Entry 7OOD (electron microscopy, 3.40 A resolution); this record covers chains 3 and u of the 31 polymer chains in the assembly.

[Chain 3]
Molecule: 23S ribosomal RNA
From: Mycoplasma pneumoniae (strain ATCC 29342 / M129)
Sequence (2907 nucleotides; each row starts with the number of its first residue):
     1 UACAAUAAGUUACUAAGGGCUUAUGGUGGAUGCCUUGGCACUAAUAGGCG
    51 AUGAAGGACGUGUUAACCUGCGAUAAGCUUCGGGUAGGUGGUAAGAACCU
   101 CAGAUCCGGAGAUUUCCGAAUGGAGCAAUCCGGUAGUUGGAAACAGCUAU
   151 CAUUAAUUGAUGAAUAAAUAGUCAAUUAAAGCAAUACGUGGUGAAGUGAA
   201 ACAUCUCAGUAGCCACAGGAAAAGAAAACGAAUGUGAUUCCGUGUGUAGU
   251 GGCGAGCGAAAGCGGAACAGGCCAAACUUAUCAUUAGAUAGGGGUUGUAG
   301 GGCUUGCAAUGUGGACUUGAAAACGAUAGAAGAAGCUGUUGGAAAGCAGC
   351 GCGCAAAAGGGUGAUAGCCCCGUAUUUGAAAUUGUUUUCAUACCUAGCGA
   401 GAUCCCUGAGUAGCUCGGAAAACGUUAUUUUGAGUGAAUCUGCCCAGACC
   451 AUUGGGUAAGCCUAAAUACUAAUUAGUGACCGAUAGCGAAACAGUACCGU
   501 GAGGGAAAGGUGAAAAGAACCCAGAGAUGGGAGUGAAAUAGAUUCUGAAA
   551 CCAUAUGCCUACAACGUGUCAGAGCACAUUAAUGUGUGAUGGCGUGCGUU
   601 UUGAAGUAUGAGCCGGCGAGUUAUGAUAGCAAGCGUUAGUUAACCAGGAG
   651 AUGGGGAGCUGUAGCGAAAGCGAGUUUUAAAAGAGCGUUUGUUUGUUAUU
   701 AUAGACCCGAAACGGGUUGAGCUAGUCAUGAGCAGGUUGAAGGUUGAGUA
   751 ACAUCAACUGGAGGACCGAACCGACUCUCGUUGAAACGAUAGCGGAUGAC
   801 UUGUGAUUAGGGGUGAAAUUCCAAUCGAAAUCCGUGAUAGCUGGUUCUCG
   851 UCGAAAUAGCUUUAAGGCUAGCGUGAGAUCACAAAUAAGUGGAGGUAAAG
   901 CUACUGAAUGUAUGAUGGCGCCACCUAGGCGUACUGAAUACAAUUAAACU
   951 CUGAAUGCCAUUUAUUUUAUUCUCGCAGUCAGACAGUGGGGGAUAAGCUU
  1001 CAUUGUCAAGAGGGGAAGAGCCCAGAUCAUUAAAUAAGGUCCCCAAAAUA
  1051 UACUAAGUGGAAAAGGAUGUGAAAGUGCUAAAACAGCAAGGAUGUUGGCU
  1101 UAGAAGCAGCCAUCGUUUAAAGAGUGCGUAACAGCUCACUUGUCGAGUGU
  1151 UUUUGCGCCGAAGAUGUAACGGGGCUAAGUAUAUUACCGAAUUUAUGGAU
  1201 AAGAUUUAUAUCUUGUGGUAGACGAGCGUUGUAUUGGAGUUGAAGUCAAA
  1251 GCGUGAGCAUUGGUGGAUCCAAUACAAGUGAGAAUGCCGGCAUGAGUAAC
  1301 GCUUGGGAGUGAGAAUCUCCCAAACCGAUUGACUAAGGUUUCCUGGACCA
  1351 GGGUCGUCCUUCCAGGGUUAGUCUGGACCUAAGCUGAGGCUGAAAAGCGU
  1401 AGGCGAUGGACAACAGGUUAAUAUUCCUGUACUUACAGUUAGACUGAUGG
  1451 AGUGACAAAGAAGGUUUUCCACCCCCAUAAUUGGAUUUGGGGAUAAAUCA
  1501 UAAGGUGGUACAAUAGGCAAAUCCGUUGUGCAUAACAUUGAGUGAUGAUG
  1551 UCGAGUGAAUGAGUGAUCAAGUAGCGAAGGUGGUAUUAAUCAUGCUUUCA
  1601 AGAAAAGCUUCUAGGGUUAAUCUAGCUGUAACCAGUACCGAGAACGAACA
  1651 CACGUAGUCAAGGAGAGGAUCCUAAGGUUAGCGAGUGAACUAUAGCCAAG
  1701 GAACUCUGCAAAUUAACCCCGUAAGUUAGCGAGAAGGGGUGCUUAUGUAA
  1751 AAGUAAGCCGCAGUGAAGAACGAGGGGGGACUGUUUAACUAAAACACAAC
  1801 UCUAUGCCAAACCGUAAGGUGAUGUAUAUGGGGUGACACCUGCCCAGUGC
  1851 UGGAAGGUUAAAGAAGGAGGUUAGCGCAAGCGAAGCUUUUAACUGAAGCC
  1901 CCAGUGAACGGCGGCCGUAACUAUAACGGUCCUAAGGUAGCGAAAUUCCU
  1951 AGUCGGGUAAAUUCCGUCCCGCUUGAAUGGUGUAACCAUCUCUUGACUGU
  2001 CUCGGCUAUAGACUCGGUGAAAUCCAGGUACGGGUGAAGACACCCGUUAG
  2051 GCGCAACGGGACGGAAAGACCCCGUGAAGCUUUACUGUAGCUUAAUAUUG
  2101 AUCAGGACAUUAUCAUGUAGAGAAUAGGUAGGAGCAAUCGAUGCAAGUUC
  2151 GCUAGGACUUGUUGAUGCGAAAGGUGGAAUACUACCCUUGGUUGUGUGCU
  2201 GUUCUAAUUGGUAACUGUUAUCCAGUUUCAAGACAGUGUUAGGUGGGCAG
  2251 UUUGACUGGGGCGGUCGCCUCCUAAAAGGUAACGGAGGCGUACAAAGGUA
  2301 CCUUCAGUACGGUUGGAAAUCGUAUGUAGAGUGUAAUGGUGUAAGGGUGC
  2351 UUGACUGUGAGACAUACAGGUCGAACAGGUGAGAAAUCAGGUCAUAGUGA
  2401 UCCGGUGGUCCAGUAUGGAAUGGCCAUCGCUCAACGGAUAAAAGCUACUC
  2451 CGGGGAUAACAGGCUGAUACUGCCCAAGAGUUCAUAUCGACGGCAGUGUU
  2501 UGGCACCUCGAUGUCGACUCAUCUCAUCCUCGAGCUGAAGCAGGUUCGAA
  2551 GGGUUCGGCUGUUCGCCGAUUAAAGAGAUACGUGAGUUGGGUUCAAACCG
  2601 UCGUGAGACAGGUUGGUCCCUAUCUAUUGUGCCCGUAGGAAGAUUGAAGA
  2651 GUGUUGCUUCUAGUACGAGAGGACCGAAGCGAGGACACCUCUUAUGCUCC
  2701 AGUUGUAGCGCCAGCUGCACCGCUGGGUAGUAACGUGUCUAUUAGAUAAA
  2751 CGCUGAAAGCAUCUAAGUGUGAAACUAUCUCAAAGAUUAAUCUUCCCAUU
  2801 UCGCAAGAAAGUAAGAGCCGUCAAAGACGAUGACGUUGAUAGGUUACAGG
  2851 UGUAAGCAUAGUGAUAUGUUGAGCUGAGUAAUACUAAUUGCUCGAGGACU
  2901 UAUUGGA
Disordered / not traced: 1-7, 1560-1569, 2803-2806, 2901-2907
Ion coordination: Mg2+ site 1 near G447 (its only coordinating residue here); Mg2+ site 2 near U600 (its only coordinating residue here); Mg2+ site 3: U609, A2511; Mg2+ site 4 near U781 (its only coordinating residue here); Mg2+ site 5 near A898 (its only coordinating residue here); Mg2+ site 6: A1295, U2623; Mg2+ site 7: A1298, C2013; Mg2+ site 8: A1298, A1299, A2012; Mg2+ site 9 near G1642 (its only coordinating residue here); Mg2+ site 10 near A1656 (its only coordinating residue here); Mg2+ site 11 near U1670 (its only coordinating residue here); Mg2+ site 12 near G1835 (its only coordinating residue here); 5 more Mg2+ sites not listed; 1 more K+ sites not listed
Residues lining bound ligands: chloramphenicol (CLM): G2068, A2459, C2460, A2511, U2512, G2513, U2514

[Chain u]
Name: 50S ribosomal protein L27
From: Mycoplasma pneumoniae (strain ATCC 29342 / M129)
UniProtKB: P75458 (RL27_MYCPN); residues 1-104 here = UniProt positions 1-104
Amino-acid sequence (104 residues; row label = number of the first residue in the row):
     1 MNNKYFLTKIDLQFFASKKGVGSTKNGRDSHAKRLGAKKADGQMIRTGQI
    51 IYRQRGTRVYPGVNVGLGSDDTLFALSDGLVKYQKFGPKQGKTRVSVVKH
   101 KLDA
Disordered / not traced: 1-16, 103-104

[Interface between chain 3 and chain u]
Pairs across the interface (78; chain 3 residue first):
  G891(3) - Asp41(u)  hydrogen bond to the sugar
  G891(3) - Lys82(u)  hydrogen bond to the sugar
  G892(3) - Asp41(u)  sugar contact
  G892(3) - Tyr83(u)  sugar contact
  A893(3) - Tyr52(u)  hydrogen bond to the sugar
  A893(3) - Lys85(u)  salt bridge to the phosphate
  A893(3) - Thr93(u)  sugar contact
  G895(3) - Arg58(u)  salt bridge to the phosphate
  C951(3) - Lys89(u)  hydrogen bond to the sugar
  C959(3) - Ala40(u)  base contact
  A960(3) - Asp41(u)  sugar contact
  A960(3) - Gly42(u)  sugar contact
  A960(3) - Gln43(u)  sugar contact
  G2263(3) - Gly22(u)  base contact
  G2263(3) - Ser23(u)  base contact
  C2268(3) - His31(u)  salt bridge to the phosphate
  C2269(3) - Asp29(u)  base contact
  C2269(3) - Ser30(u)  phosphate contact
  C2269(3) - His31(u)  hydrogen bond to the phosphate
  C2269(3) - Lys33(u)  salt bridge to the phosphate
  U2270(3) - Ser30(u)  hydrogen bond to the phosphate
  U2270(3) - His31(u)  phosphate contact
  U2270(3) - Lys33(u)  salt bridge to the phosphate
  C2271(3) - Asp29(u)  base contact
  C2272(3) - Asp29(u)  hydrogen bond to the base
  U2273(3) - Asp29(u)  base contact
  G2278(3) - Arg34(u)  sugar contact
  G2278(3) - Leu35(u)  sugar contact
  G2279(3) - Ala32(u)  phosphate contact
  G2279(3) - Lys33(u)  phosphate contact
  G2279(3) - Arg34(u)  phosphate contact
  U2280(3) - Ala32(u)  phosphate contact
  G2285(3) - Thr24(u)  hydrogen bond to the phosphate
  G2285(3) - Asn26(u)  phosphate contact
  A2286(3) - Asn26(u)  hydrogen bond to the base
  A2286(3) - Arg28(u)  base contact
  G2287(3) - Lys25(u)  salt bridge to the phosphate
  G2287(3) - Arg28(u)  hydrogen bond to the base
  G2338(3) - Arg55(u)  hydrogen bond to the sugar
  G2338(3) - Gly56(u)  base contact
  G2338(3) - Arg58(u)  sugar contact
  G2339(3) - Gly56(u)  sugar contact
  G2339(3) - Thr57(u)  sugar contact
  U2340(3) - Tyr60(u)  hydrogen bond to the phosphate
  U2340(3) - Lys92(u)  phosphate contact
  A2344(3) - Thr57(u)  base contact
  A2360(3) - Thr47(u)  base contact
  A2360(3) - Gly48(u)  base contact
  G2361(3) - Arg46(u)  phosphate contact
  G2361(3) - Gly48(u)  hydrogen bond to the base
  G2361(3) - Gln49(u)  sugar contact
  A2362(3) - Arg46(u)  salt bridge to the phosphate
  A2362(3) - Gln49(u)  sugar contact
  A2362(3) - Ile50(u)  sugar contact
  C2363(3) - Lys38(u)  phosphate contact
  C2363(3) - Ile50(u)  sugar contact
  C2363(3) - Arg53(u)  sugar contact
  A2364(3) - Arg34(u)  hydrogen bond to the phosphate
  A2364(3) - Lys38(u)  salt bridge to the phosphate
  U2365(3) - Arg34(u)  salt bridge to the phosphate
  U2371(3) - Arg53(u)  hydrogen bond to the base
  U2371(3) - Asp70(u)  sugar contact
  C2372(3) - Ile50(u)  base contact
  C2372(3) - Arg53(u)  sugar contact
  C2372(3) - Gly68(u)  phosphate contact
  C2372(3) - Asp70(u)  sugar contact
  C2372(3) - Thr72(u)  sugar contact
  G2373(3) - Gly68(u)  phosphate contact
  G2373(3) - Ser69(u)  hydrogen bond to the phosphate
  G2373(3) - Phe74(u)  sugar contact
  A2374(3) - Thr47(u)  hydrogen bond to the sugar
  U2392(3) - Ser69(u)  phosphate contact
  A2394(3) - Arg55(u)  sugar contact
  A2394(3) - Ser69(u)  sugar contact
  A2394(3) - Asp70(u)  hydrogen bond to the sugar
  A2394(3) - Asp71(u)  sugar contact
  U2395(3) - Arg55(u)  hydrogen bond to the sugar
  U2395(3) - Asp70(u)  sugar contact
Interface residues without a listed pair, chain 3 (44 interface residues in all): G894, U952, G2264, C2283, G2284, G2288, G2502
Interface residues without a listed pair, chain u (46 interface residues in all): Ser17, Gly36, Ala37, Leu76

[Overview]
44 residues of chain 3 face 46 of chain u across their interface; the contacts include 19 hydrogen bonds and 9
salt bridges. Polar pairs include C2272(3)-Asp29(u), A2286(3)-Asn26(u) and G2287(3)-Arg28(u). Chain 3 binds
chloramphenicol. U609(3) and A2511(3) coordinate Mg2+ site 3.
Chain 3 is 23S ribosomal RNA and chain u is 50S ribosomal protein L27, both from Mycoplasma pneumoniae (strain
ATCC 29342 / M129); the structure, Mycoplasma pneumoniae 50S subunit of ribosomes in chloramphenicol-treated
cells, was determined by electron microscopy together with 7OOC, 7P6Z, 7PAH, 7PAI, 7PAJ, 7PAK and 23 further
entries from the same study.
